Entry 2VPW (X-ray diffraction, 3.10 A resolution); this record covers chains A and C of the 6 polymer chains in the assembly.

# Chain A
Molecule: Thiosulfate reductase
From: Thermus thermophilus
UniProtKB: Q72LA4 (Q72LA4_THET2); numbering as in UniProt (aligned over 1-765)
Sequence (765 residues; numbered 1 to 765; the number before each row is that of its first residue):
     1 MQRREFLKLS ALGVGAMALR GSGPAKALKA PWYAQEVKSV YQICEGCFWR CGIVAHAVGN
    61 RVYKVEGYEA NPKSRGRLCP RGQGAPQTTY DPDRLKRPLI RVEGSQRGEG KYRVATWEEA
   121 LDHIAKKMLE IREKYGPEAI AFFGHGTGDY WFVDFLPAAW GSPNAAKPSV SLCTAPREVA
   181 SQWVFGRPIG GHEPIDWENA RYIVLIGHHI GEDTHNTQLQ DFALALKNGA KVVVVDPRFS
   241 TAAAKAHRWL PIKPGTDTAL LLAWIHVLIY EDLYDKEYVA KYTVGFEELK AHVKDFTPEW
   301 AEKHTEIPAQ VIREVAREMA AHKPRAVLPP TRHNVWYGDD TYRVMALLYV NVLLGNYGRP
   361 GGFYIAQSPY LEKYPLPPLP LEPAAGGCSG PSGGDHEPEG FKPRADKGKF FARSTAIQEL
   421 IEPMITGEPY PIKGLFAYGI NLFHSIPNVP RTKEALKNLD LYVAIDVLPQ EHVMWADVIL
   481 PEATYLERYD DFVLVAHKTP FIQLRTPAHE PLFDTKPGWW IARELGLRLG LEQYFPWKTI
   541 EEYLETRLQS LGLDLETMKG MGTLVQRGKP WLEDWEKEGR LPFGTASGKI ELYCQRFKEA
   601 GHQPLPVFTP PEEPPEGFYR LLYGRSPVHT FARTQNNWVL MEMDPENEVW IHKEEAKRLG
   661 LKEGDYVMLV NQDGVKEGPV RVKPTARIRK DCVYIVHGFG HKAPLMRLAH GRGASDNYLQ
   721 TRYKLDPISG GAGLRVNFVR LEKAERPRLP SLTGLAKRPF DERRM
Disordered / not traced: 1-29, 765
Metal / ion sites: 4Fe-4S cluster Fe: C44, C47, C51, C79; Mo ion: C173 (together with molybdopterin guanosine dinucleotide)
Small-molecule neighbours:
  - molybdopterin guanosine dinucleotide (MGD; 2-amino-5,6-dimercapto-7-methyl-3,7,8a,9-tetrahydro-8-oxa-1,3,9,10-tetraaza-anthracen-4-one guanosine dinucleotide), molecule 1: E45, F48, H145, P168, S169, L172, C173, H333, Y438, G439, I440, N441, H444, S445, I465, D466, V467, L468, Q470, H472, E482, A483, R488, Y623, R625, F631, A632, R633, H697, D716, N717, Q720, L734
  - molybdopterin guanosine dinucleotide (MGD), molecule 2: R81, C173, I206, G207, H208, H209, E212, D213, T214, H215, V235, D236, P237, R238, S240, I252, P254, G255, D257, T331, R332, H333, W336, Y337, L622, Y623, R625, S626, P627, V628, H629, T630, F631, Y694, R735
  - 4Fe-4S cluster (SF4): C44, G46, C47, W49, R50, C51, L78, C79, R81, G82, T214, H215, N216

# Chain C
Molecule: Hypothetical membrane spanning protein
From: Thermus thermophilus
UniProtKB: Q72LA6 (Q72LA6_THET2); residues 1-253 here = UniProt positions 1-253
Sequence (253 residues; row label = number of the first residue in the row):
     1 MAEFYGLPNA QEFWHWTNAL HFVLVGLAGG VALLAALLHL KGDAEARRYT LYALMLIALD
    61 LFILWAESPA RFRFTHIWLF LSFHPTSPIW WGAWGLGLGF LTGGLLYLGK GSQRALAWAL
   121 LVFSLVALSY PGLALAVNLN RPLWNGLMAG LFPLTALVLA LGLAALLKSP WALFPLRVLA
   181 GASLLLALLY PLTLPPEARG HLLEEAGFWY GLFLLLGLGT FWQERLAPWA GLLAAAGLRA
   241 LLVLAGQWQG LGL
Disordered / not traced: 1, 253
Small-molecule neighbours: menaquinone-7 (MQ7): W14, N18, H21, F22, L64, E67, H76, L79, I89, A93, Y130

# Chain A / chain C interface
Pairs across the interface - 8 pairs, chain A then chain C:
  P627(A) - Y5(C)
  E642(A) - G6(C)
  M643(A) - F4(C)
  M643(A) - Y5(C)
  M643(A) - G6(C)  hydrogen bond (backbone-backbone)
  D644(A) - Y5(C)
  R681(A) - E3(C)  salt bridge
  K683(A) - E3(C)
Also at the interface, not in a pair above, chain A (9 interface residues in all): S626, V628, E648

# Overview
Chain A and chain C form an interface of 9 and 4 residues respectively, with 1 hydrogen bond and 1 salt
bridge. Among the polar pairs are R681(A)-E3(C) and M643(A)-G6(C). Bound to chain A: 4Fe-4S cluster and
molybdopterin guanosine dinucleotide. Chain C binds menaquinone-7.
Here chain A is Thiosulfate reductase and chain C is Hypothetical membrane spanning protein, both from Thermus
thermophilus. Entry 2VPW (Polysulfide reductase with bound menaquinone) was determined by X-ray diffraction,
deposited together with 2VPX, 2VPY and 2VPZ.
